PDB entry 5WI1 | X-ray diffraction, 1.99 A resolution | chain A

== Chain A ==
Protein: Nicotinamide phosphoribosyltransferase
From: Homo sapiens
Notes: EC 2.4.2.12
Reference sequence: P43490 (NAMPT_HUMAN); residues 1-491 here = UniProt positions 1-491
Chain sequence (491 residues; row label = number of the first residue in the row):
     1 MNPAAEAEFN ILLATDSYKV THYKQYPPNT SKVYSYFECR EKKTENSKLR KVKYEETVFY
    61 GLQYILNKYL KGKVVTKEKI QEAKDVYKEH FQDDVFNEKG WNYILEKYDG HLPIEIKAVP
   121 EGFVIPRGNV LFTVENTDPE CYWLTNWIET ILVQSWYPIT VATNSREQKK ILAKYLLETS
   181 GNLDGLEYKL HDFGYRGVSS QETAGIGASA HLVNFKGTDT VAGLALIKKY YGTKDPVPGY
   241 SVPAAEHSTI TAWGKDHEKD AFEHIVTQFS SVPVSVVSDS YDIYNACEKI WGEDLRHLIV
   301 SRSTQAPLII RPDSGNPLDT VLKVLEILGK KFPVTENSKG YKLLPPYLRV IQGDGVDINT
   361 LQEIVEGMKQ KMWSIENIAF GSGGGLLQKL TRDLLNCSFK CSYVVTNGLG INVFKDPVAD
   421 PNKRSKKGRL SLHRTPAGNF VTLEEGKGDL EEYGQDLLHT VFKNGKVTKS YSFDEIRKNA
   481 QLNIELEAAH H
Not modelled in the structure: 1-8, 42-53, 485-491
Residues lining bound ligands: AOY ((3E)-3-[(phenylamino)methylidene]oxan-2-one): H191, F193, R196, D219, S241, V242, A244, S275, R311, I351

== In short ==
Ligands of chain A: compound AOY.
Chain A is Nicotinamide phosphoribosyltransferase (Homo sapiens); the structure, Crystal structure of human
NAMPT with fragment 5: (3E)-3-[(phenylamino)methylidene]oxan-2-one, was determined by X-ray diffraction (same
publication as 5WI0).
